Entry 4J70 (X-ray diffraction, 2.80 A resolution); this record covers chains O and P of the 28 polymer chains in the assembly.

[Chain O]
Name: Proteasome component Y7
From: Saccharomyces cerevisiae
Notes: EC 3.4.25.1
Reference sequence: P23639 (PSA2_YEAST); residues 1-250 here = UniProt positions 1-250
Chain sequence (250 residues; each row starts with the number of its first residue):
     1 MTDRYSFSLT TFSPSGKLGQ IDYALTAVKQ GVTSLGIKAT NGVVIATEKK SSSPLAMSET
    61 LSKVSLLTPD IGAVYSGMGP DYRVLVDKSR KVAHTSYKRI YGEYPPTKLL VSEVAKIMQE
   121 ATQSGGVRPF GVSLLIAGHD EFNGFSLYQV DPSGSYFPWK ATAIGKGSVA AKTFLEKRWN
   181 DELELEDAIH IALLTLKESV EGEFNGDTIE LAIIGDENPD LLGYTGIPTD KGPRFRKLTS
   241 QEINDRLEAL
UniProt features mapped onto this chain:
  - cross-link: Lys-108 (Glycyl lysine isopeptide (Lys-Gly) (interchain with G-Cter in ubiquitin))

[Chain P]
Name: Proteasome component Y13
From: Saccharomyces cerevisiae
Notes: EC 3.4.25.1
Reference sequence: P23638 (PSA4_YEAST); residues 0-257 here correspond to UniProt positions 1-258 (UniProt number = residue number + 1)
Chain sequence (258 residues; numbered 0 to 257; the number before each row is that of its first residue; numbering starts at 0):
     0 MGSRRYDSRT TIFSPEGRLY QVEYALESIS HAGTAIGIMA SDGIVLAAER KVTSTLLEQD
    60 TSTEKLYKLN DKIAVAVAGL TADAEILINT ARIHAQNYLK TYNEDIPVEI LVRRLSDIKQ
   120 GYTQHGGLRP FGVSFIYAGY DDRYGYQLYT SNPSGNYTGW KAISVGANTS AAQTLLQMDY
   180 KDDMKVDDAI ELALKTLSKT TDSSALTYDR LEFATIRKGA NDGEVYQKIF KPQEIKDILV
   240 KTGITKKDED EEADEDMK
Disordered / not traced: 0, 245-257
UniProt features mapped onto this chain:
  - cross-link (Glycyl lysine isopeptide (Lys-Gly)): Lys-99 (interchain with G-Cter in ubiquitin), Lys-198 (interchain with G-Cter in ubiquitin), Lys-230 (interchain with G-Cter in ubiquitin)

[Chain O / chain P interface]
Residue-residue contacts (65):
  Arg-4(O) with Ser-2(P)
  Tyr-5(O) with Tyr-5(P)
  Ser-6(O) with Gly-125(P); Leu-127(P)
  Phe-7(O) with Ser-2(P); Tyr-5(P); Asp-6(P); Gly-126(P)
  Ser-8(O) with Gly-126(P), hydrogen bond (backbone-backbone); Leu-127(P); Arg-128(P), hydrogen bond (side chain-backbone)
  Thr-10(O) with Arg-128(P)
  Thr-11(O) with Ser-7(P); Thr-9(P); Gln-20(P)
  Phe-12(O) with Gln-20(P), hydrogen bond (backbone-side chain); Tyr-23(P); Ala-24(P), hydrophobic; Ser-27(P); Arg-128(P); Pro-129(P); Gly-131(P)
  Ser-13(O) with Tyr-23(P)
  Pro-14(O) with Tyr-23(P), hydrophobic; Glu-26(P)
  Ser-15(O) with Glu-26(P)
  Gly-16(O) with Tyr-23(P); Ser-27(P), hydrogen bond (backbone-side chain)
  Leu-18(O) with Arg-128(P)
  Lys-38(O) with Glu-57(P), salt bridge
  Ser-112(O) with Glu-84(P), hydrogen bond
  Lys-116(O) with Ile-85(P)
  Gln-119(O) with Ala-81(P); Asp-82(P), hydrogen bond; Ile-85(P); Arg-128(P)
  Thr-122(O) with Arg-128(P), hydrogen bond (backbone-side chain)
  Gln-123(O) with Tyr-121(P); Leu-127(P); Arg-128(P), hydrogen bond (side chain-backbone); Pro-129(P); Phe-130(P)
  Gly-125(O) with Leu-127(P)
  Tyr-148(O) with Thr-60(P)
  Ser-153(O) with Ala-81(P)
  Gly-154(O) with Ala-81(P)
  Ser-155(O) with Ala-81(P)
  Tyr-156(O) with Glu-84(P), hydrogen bond
  Phe-157(O) with Leu-56(P), hydrophobic
  Pro-158(O) with Leu-56(P); Glu-57(P), hydrogen bond (backbone-backbone); Thr-60(P); Ser-61(P)
  Trp-159(O) with Ser-53(P); Leu-55(P); Leu-56(P); Glu-57(P)
  Lys-160(O) with Thr-54(P), hydrogen bond (side chain-backbone); Leu-55(P), hydrogen bond (backbone-backbone); Leu-56(P); Glu-57(P)
  Ala-161(O) with Leu-55(P)
  Leu-175(O) with Leu-55(P), hydrophobic
  Glu-176(O) with Thr-54(P), hydrogen bond; Leu-55(P)
Other interface residues (no listed pair), chain O (35 interface residues in all): Ser-124, Lys-172, Trp-179
Other interface residues (no listed pair), chain P (32 interface residues in all): His-30, Leu-79, Thr-80

[Summary]
The interface between chain O and chain P involves 35 residues on one side and 32 on the other, with 13
hydrogen bonds and 1 salt bridge. Among the polar pairs are Lys-38(O)/Glu-57(P), Ser-8(O)/Arg-128(P) and
Phe-12(O)/Gln-20(P).
Here chain O is Proteasome component Y7 and chain P is Proteasome component Y13, both from Saccharomyces
cerevisiae. Entry 4J70 (Yeast 20S proteasome in complex with the belactosin derivative 3e) was determined by
X-ray diffraction.
